PDB entry 1R5U | X-ray diffraction, 4.50 A resolution (low resolution: residue-level contacts below are approximate; hydrogen-bond / salt-bridge calls are withheld) | chains B and L of the 11 polymer chains in the assembly

[Chain B]
Molecule: DNA-directed RNA polymerase II 140 kDa polypeptide
Source organism: Saccharomyces cerevisiae
Notes: EC 2.7.7.6
UniProtKB: P08518 (RPB2_YEAST); numbering as in UniProt (aligned over 1-1224)
Amino-acid sequence (1224 residues; each row starts with the number of its first residue):
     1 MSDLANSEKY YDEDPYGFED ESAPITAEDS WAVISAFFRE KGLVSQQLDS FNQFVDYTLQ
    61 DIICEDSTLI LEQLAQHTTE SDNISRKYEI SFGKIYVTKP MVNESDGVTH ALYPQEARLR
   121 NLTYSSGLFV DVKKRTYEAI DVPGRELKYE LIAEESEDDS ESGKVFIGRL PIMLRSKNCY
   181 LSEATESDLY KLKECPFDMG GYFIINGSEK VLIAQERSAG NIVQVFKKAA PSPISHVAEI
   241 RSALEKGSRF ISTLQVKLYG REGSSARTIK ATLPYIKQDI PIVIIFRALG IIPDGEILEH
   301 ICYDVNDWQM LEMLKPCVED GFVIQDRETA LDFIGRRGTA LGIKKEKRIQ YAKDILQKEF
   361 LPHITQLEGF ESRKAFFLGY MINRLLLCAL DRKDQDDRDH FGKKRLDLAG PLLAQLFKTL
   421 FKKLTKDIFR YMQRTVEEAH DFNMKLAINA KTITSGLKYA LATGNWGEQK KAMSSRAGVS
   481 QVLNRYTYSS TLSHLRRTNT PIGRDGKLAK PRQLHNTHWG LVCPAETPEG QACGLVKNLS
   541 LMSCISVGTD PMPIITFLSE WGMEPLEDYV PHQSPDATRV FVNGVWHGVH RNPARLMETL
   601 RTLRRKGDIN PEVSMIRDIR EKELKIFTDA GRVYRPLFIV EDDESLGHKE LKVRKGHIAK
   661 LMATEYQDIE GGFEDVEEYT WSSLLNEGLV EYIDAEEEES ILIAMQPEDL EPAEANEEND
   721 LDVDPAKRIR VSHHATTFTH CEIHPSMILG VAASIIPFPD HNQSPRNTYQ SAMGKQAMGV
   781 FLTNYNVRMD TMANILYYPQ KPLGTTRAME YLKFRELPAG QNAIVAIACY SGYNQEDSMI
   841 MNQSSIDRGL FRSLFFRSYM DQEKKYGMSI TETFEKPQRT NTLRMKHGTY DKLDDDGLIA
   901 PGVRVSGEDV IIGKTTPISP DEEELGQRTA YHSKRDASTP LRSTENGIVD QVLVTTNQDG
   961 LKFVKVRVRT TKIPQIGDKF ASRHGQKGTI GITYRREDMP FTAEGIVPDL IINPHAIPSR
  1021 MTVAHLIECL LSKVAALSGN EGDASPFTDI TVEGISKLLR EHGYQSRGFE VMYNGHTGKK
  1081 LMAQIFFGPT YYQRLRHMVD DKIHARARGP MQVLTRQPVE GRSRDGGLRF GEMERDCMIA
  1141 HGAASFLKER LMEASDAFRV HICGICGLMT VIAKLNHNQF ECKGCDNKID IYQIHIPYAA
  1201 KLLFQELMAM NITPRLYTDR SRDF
Not modelled in the structure: 1-19, 71-89, 135-163, 336-344, 438-445, 468-476, 503-508, 669-677, 716-721, 920-932
Bound ions: Zn2+: Cys1163, Cys1166, Cys1182, Cys1185

[Chain L]
Molecule: DNA-directed RNA polymerases I, II, and III 7.7 kDa polypeptide
Source organism: Saccharomyces cerevisiae
Notes: EC 2.7.7.6
UniProtKB: P40422 (RPC10_YEAST); residues 1-70 here = UniProt positions 1-70
Amino-acid sequence (70 residues; row label = number of the first residue in the row):
     1 MSREGFQIPT NLDAAAAGTS QARTATLKYI CAECSSKLSL SRTDAVRCKD CGHRILLKAR
    61 TKRLVQFEAR
Not modelled in the structure: 1-24
Bound ions: Zn2+: Cys31, Cys34, Cys48, Cys51
Swiss-Prot annotation at these positions:
  - zinc finger: Cys31 to Cys51 (C4-type)
  - binding site (Zn(2+)): Cys31, Cys34, Cys48, Cys51

[Interface between chain B and chain L]
Pairs across the interface (43; chain B residue first):
  Glu104(B) with Arg54(L)
  Asp106(B) with Arg47(L)
  His110(B) with Arg54(L)
  Glu116(B) with Arg54(L)
  Arg120(B) with Arg54(L)
  Lys193(B) with Ala32(L)
  Arg852(B) with Arg70(L)
  Lys892(B) with Arg63(L)
  Asp894(B) with Lys58(L)
  Asp896(B) with Tyr29(L); Lys58(L)
  Leu898(B) with Lys58(L)
  Ile899(B) with Lys58(L)
  Ala900(B) with Lys58(L); Arg60(L); Thr61(L)
  Pro901(B) with Lys58(L); Ala59(L); Arg60(L); Thr61(L)
  Gly902(B) with Thr61(L); Val65(L)
  Val903(B) with Thr61(L); Arg63(L)
  Arg904(B) with Val65(L); Gln66(L); Phe67(L); Glu68(L)
  Ile948(B) with Phe67(L)
  Gln951(B) with Leu57(L)
  Val952(B) with Leu57(L); Lys58(L)
  Leu953(B) with Leu56(L)
  Val954(B) with Tyr29(L); Val46(L); Arg54(L); Ile55(L); Leu56(L)
  Thr955(B) with Arg54(L); Ile55(L)
  Thr956(B) with Val46(L); Arg54(L)
  Lys962(B) with Ala45(L)
Other interface residues (no listed pair), chain B (28 interface residues in all): Gly107, Asp891, Asp895
Other interface residues (no listed pair), chain L (20 interface residues in all): Lys28

[Overview]
The interface between chain B and chain L involves 28 residues on one side and 20 on the other. The Zn2+ site
is built by Cys1163(B), Cys1166(B), Cys1182(B) and Cys1185(B). UniProt lists 4 Zn2+-binding residues on chain
L.
Chain B is DNA-directed RNA polymerase II 140 kDa polypeptide and chain L is DNA-directed RNA polymerases I,
II, and III 7.7 kDa polypeptide, both from Saccharomyces cerevisiae; the structure, RNA polymerase II tfiib
complex, was determined by X-ray diffraction.
